Entry 4GOB (X-ray diffraction, 1.53 A resolution); this record covers chains A and C of the 4 polymer chains in the assembly.

[Chain A (and C)]
Protein: Kaede-type Fluorescent Protein
Source organism: synthetic construct
Notes: chain C of this document is another copy of the same molecule, construct and numbering; everything in this record applies to it too
Chain sequence (228 residues; row label = number of the first residue in the row; note: 2 numbers in that range are skipped by the numbering (no residue carries them; nothing is unmodelled there)):
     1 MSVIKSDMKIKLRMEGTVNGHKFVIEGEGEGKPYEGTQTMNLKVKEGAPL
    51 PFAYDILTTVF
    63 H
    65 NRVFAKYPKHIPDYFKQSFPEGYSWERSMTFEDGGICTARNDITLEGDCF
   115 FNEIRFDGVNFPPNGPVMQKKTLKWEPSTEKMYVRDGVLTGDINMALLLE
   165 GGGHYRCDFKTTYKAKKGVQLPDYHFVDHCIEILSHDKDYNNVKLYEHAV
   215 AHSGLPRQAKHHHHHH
Not modelled in the structure: 1, 221-230
Covalent attachments: covalent link Phe-61/His-63; covalent link His-63/Asn-65
Modified residues: His-63 (2-[1-amino-2-(1H-imidazol-5-yl)ethyl]-1-(carboxymethyl)-4-[(4-oxocyclohexa-2,5-dien-1-ylidene)methyl]-1H-imidazol-5-olate; CR8)

[Chain A / chain C interface]
Pairs across the interface (54; chain A residue first):
  Thr-17(A) with Arg-104(C), hydrogen bond
  Asn-19(A) with Glu-90(C), hydrogen bond (backbone-side chain); Arg-104(C)
  Gly-20(A) with Glu-90(C), hydrogen bond (backbone-side chain); Arg-104(C)
  Lys-22(A) with Arg-119(C)
  Glu-90(A) with Asn-19(C); Gly-20(C), hydrogen bond (side chain-backbone); Gly-122(C); Val-123(C); Asn-124(C), hydrogen bond (side chain-backbone)
  Arg-91(A) with Val-123(C)
  Ser-92(A) with Ile-100(C); Asn-124(C)
  Thr-94(A) with Ile-100(C)
  Gly-98(A) with Lys-174(C)
  Ile-100(A) with Ser-92(C); Thr-94(C); Ile-100(C), hydrophobic
  Thr-102(A) with Thr-102(C), hydrogen bond; Asp-121(C); Val-123(C)
  Arg-104(A) with Thr-17(C), hydrogen bond; Val-18(C); Asn-19(C); Gly-20(C); Arg-119(C); Asp-121(C), salt bridge; Gly-122(C), hydrogen bond (side chain-backbone)
  Arg-119(A) with Arg-119(C)
  Asp-121(A) with Thr-102(C); Arg-104(C), salt bridge; Asp-121(C)
  Gly-122(A) with Glu-90(C); Arg-104(C), hydrogen bond (backbone-side chain)
  Val-123(A) with Glu-90(C); Arg-91(C); Thr-102(C); Arg-104(C)
  Asn-124(A) with Glu-90(C), hydrogen bond (backbone-side chain); Ser-92(C); Lys-174(C), hydrogen bond (side chain-backbone); Thr-176(C), hydrogen bond
  Pro-126(A) with Asp-150(C)
  Pro-127(A) with Asp-150(C); Val-152(C), hydrophobic
  Asn-128(A) with Asp-150(C), hydrogen bond
  Asp-150(A) with Pro-126(C); Pro-127(C); Asn-128(C), hydrogen bond
  Val-152(A) with Pro-127(C)
  Lys-174(A) with Asp-97(C); Asn-124(C), hydrogen bond (backbone-side chain)
  Thr-176(A) with Asn-124(C), hydrogen bond
Also at the interface, not in a pair above, chain A (30 interface residues in all): Val-18, Asp-97, Ala-103, Gly-129, Thr-175, Lys-178
Also at the interface, not in a pair above, chain C (28 interface residues in all): Gly-98, Ala-103, Thr-175, Lys-178

[Summary]
30 residues of chain A and 28 residues of chain C are in contact; the contacts include 16 hydrogen bonds and 2
salt bridges. Among the polar pairs are Arg-104(A)/Asp-121(C), Thr-17(A)/Arg-104(C) and Asn-19(A)/Glu-90(C).
Chain A and chain C are both Kaede-type Fluorescent Protein (synthetic construct); the structure, Low pH
Crystal Structure of a reconstructed Kaede-type Red Fluorescent Protein, Least Evolved Ancestor (LEA), was
determined by X-ray diffraction together with 4DXN and 4DXQ from the same study.
